PDB entry 5UHA | X-ray diffraction, 3.91 A resolution | chains A and C of the 8 polymer chains in the assembly

# Chain A
Name: DNA-directed RNA polymerase subunit alpha
Source organism: Mycobacterium tuberculosis (strain ATCC 25618 / H37Rv)
Notes: EC 2.7.7.6
UniProtKB: P9WGZ1 (RPOA_MYCTU); numbering as in UniProt (aligned over 1-347)
Amino-acid sequence (347 residues; each row starts with the number of its first residue):
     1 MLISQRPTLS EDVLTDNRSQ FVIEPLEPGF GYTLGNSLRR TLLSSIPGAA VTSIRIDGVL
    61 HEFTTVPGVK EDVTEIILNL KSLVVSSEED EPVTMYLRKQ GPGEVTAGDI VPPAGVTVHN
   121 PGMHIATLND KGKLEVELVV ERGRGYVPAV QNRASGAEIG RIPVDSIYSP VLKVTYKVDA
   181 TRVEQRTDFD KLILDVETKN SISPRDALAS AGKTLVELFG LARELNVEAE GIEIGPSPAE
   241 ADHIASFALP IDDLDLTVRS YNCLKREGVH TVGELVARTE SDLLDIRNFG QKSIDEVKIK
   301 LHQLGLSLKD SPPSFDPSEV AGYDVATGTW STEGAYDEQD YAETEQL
Not modelled in the structure: 1-2, 227-347

# Chain C
Name: DNA-directed RNA polymerase subunit beta
Source organism: Mycobacterium tuberculosis (strain ATCC 25618 / H37Rv)
Notes: EC 2.7.7.6
UniProtKB: P9WGY9 (RPOB_MYCTU); residues 1-1178 here = UniProt positions 1-1178
Amino-acid sequence (1178 residues; each row starts with the number of its first residue):
     1 MLEGCILADS RQSKTAASPS PSRPQSSSNN SVPGAPNRVS FAKLREPLEV PGLLDVQTDS
    61 FEWLIGSPRW RESAAERGDV NPVGGLEEVL YELSPIEDFS GSMSLSFSDP RFDDVKAPVD
   121 ECKDKDMTYA APLFVTAEFI NNNTGEIKSQ TVFMGDFPMM TEKGTFIING TERVVVSQLV
   181 RSPGVYFDET IDKSTDKTLH SVKVIPSRGA WLEFDVDKRD TVGVRIDRKR RQPVTVLLKA
   241 LGWTSEQIVE RFGFSEIMRS TLEKDNTVGT DEALLDIYRK LRPGEPPTKE SAQTLLENLF
   301 FKEKRYDLAR VGRYKVNKKL GLHVGEPITS STLTEEDVVA TIEYLVRLHE GQTTMTVPGG
   361 VEVPVETDDI DHFGNRRLRT VGELIQNQIR VGMSRMERVV RERMTTQDVE AITPQTLINI
   421 RPVVAAIKEF FGTSQLSQFM DQNNPLSGLT HKRRLSALGP GGLSRERAGL EVRDVHPSHY
   481 GRMCPIETPE GPNIGLIGSL SVYARVNPFG FIETPYRKVV DGVVSDEIVY LTADEEDRHV
   541 VAQANSPIDA DGRFVEPRVL VRRKAGEVEY VPSSEVDYMD VSPRQMVSVA TAMIPFLEHD
   601 DANRALMGAN MQRQAVPLVR SEAPLVGTGM ELRAAIDAGD VVVAEESGVI EEVSADYITV
   661 MHDNGTRRTY RMRKFARSNH GTCANQCPIV DAGDRVEAGQ VIADGPCTDD GEMALGKNLL
   721 VAIMPWEGHN YEDAIILSNR LVEEDVLTSI HIEEHEIDAR DTKLGAEEIT RDIPNISDEV
   781 LADLDERGIV RIGAEVRDGD ILVGKVTPKG ETELTPEERL LRAIFGEKAR EVRDTSLKVP
   841 HGESGKVIGI RVFSREDEDE LPAGVNELVR VYVAQKRKIS DGDKLAGRHG NKGVIGKILP
   901 VEDMPFLADG TPVDIILNTH GVPRRMNIGQ ILETHLGWCA HSGWKVDAAK GVPDWAARLP
   961 DELLEAQPNA IVSTPVFDGA QEAELQGLLS CTLPNRDGDV LVDADGKAML FDGRSGEPFP
  1021 YPVTVGYMYI MKLHHLVDDK IHARSTGPYS MITQQPLGGK AQFGGQRFGE MECWAMQAYG
  1081 AAYTLQELLT IKSDDTVGRV KVYEAIVKGE NIPEPGIPES FKVLLKELQS LCLNVEVLSS
  1141 DGAAIELREG EDEDLERAAA NLGINLSRNE SASVEDLA
Not modelled in the structure: 1-27, 1154-1178
UniProt features mapped onto this chain:
  - natural variant: V423 (V423A: In strain: vr1), L436 (L436P: In strain: vr2), S437 (S437T: In strain: vr3), Q438 to D441 (sequence variant, change not given here; In strain: RJ49), Q438 (Q438L: In strain: vr4), F439 (F439V: In strain: RJ37), M440 to N443 (deletion: In strain: RJ55), D441 (D441V: In strain: vr3), L449 to K452 (sequence variant, change not given here; In strain: RJ48), H451 (H451D: In strain: vr5; H451L: In strain: SP28; H451N: In strain: vr6; H451P: In strain: vr8; H451Q: In strain: vr1; H451R: In strain: vr7), S456 (S456L: In strain: vr11 and RJ37; S456Q: In strain: vr9; S456W: In strain: vr10), L458 (L458P: In strain: vr12 and SP22)
  - mutagenesis: E138 (E138R: Weakens interaction with TRCF and CarD), I147 (I147A: Weakens interaction with TRCF and CarD), K148 (K148A: Does not affect association with TRCF, but weakens interaction with CarD), S149 (S149A: Does not affect association with TRCF, but weakens interaction with CarD)

# Chain A / chain C interface
Pairs across the interface (69; chain A residue first):
  R18(A) - R996(C)
  R18(A) - D997(C)  salt bridge
  Y32(A) - F1011(C)  hydrophobic
  Y32(A) - E1017(C)
  Y32(A) - P1018(C)
  T33(A) - S1015(C)
  T33(A) - E1017(C)
  N36(A) - G1013(C)
  N36(A) - R1014(C)
  N36(A) - S1015(C)
  N36(A) - G1016(C)  hydrogen bond (side chain-backbone)
  R39(A) - E902(C)  hydrogen bond (side chain-backbone)
  R39(A) - F906(C)
  R40(A) - E902(C)  hydrogen bond (side chain-backbone)
  R40(A) - D903(C)  salt bridge
  R40(A) - G1013(C)  hydrogen bond (side chain-backbone)
  L43(A) - E902(C)
  S44(A) - E902(C)
  L60(A) - I792(C)
  L60(A) - G793(C)
  H61(A) - I792(C)
  H61(A) - G793(C)
  H61(A) - V847(C)
  H61(A) - I848(C)
  E62(A) - K876(C)  salt bridge
  F63(A) - F675(C)
  F63(A) - I750(C)  hydrophobic
  F63(A) - I848(C)  hydrophobic
  T64(A) - F675(C)
  T65(A) - A655(C)
  T65(A) - D656(C)  hydrogen bond
  G68(A) - S654(C)
  V69(A) - S654(C)
  V69(A) - A655(C)  hydrogen bond (backbone-backbone)
  K70(A) - S654(C)
  K70(A) - A655(C)
  K70(A) - I689(C)
  K70(A) - V690(C)
  K70(A) - D691(C)  salt bridge
  E71(A) - A655(C)
  D72(A) - K674(C)  salt bridge
  D72(A) - N685(C)
  D72(A) - C687(C)
  T74(A) - F675(C)
  L78(A) - V619(C)  hydrophobic
  L78(A) - R620(C)
  N129(A) - E652(C)
  N129(A) - V653(C)
  K131(A) - E652(C)  salt bridge
  Y146(A) - E743(C)
  Y146(A) - K878(C)
  R153(A) - E795(C)
  R153(A) - K846(C)
  I159(A) - D783(C)
  I159(A) - R791(C)
  I159(A) - I792(C)
  I159(A) - G793(C)
  I159(A) - A794(C)
  D165(A) - K878(C)  salt bridge
  K173(A) - D909(C)
  K173(A) - T911(C)
  K173(A) - R996(C)
  V174(A) - G910(C)
  T175(A) - A908(C)  hydrogen bond (side chain-backbone)
  T175(A) - D909(C)
  T175(A) - G910(C)
  Y176(A) - F1011(C)  hydrophobic
  Y176(A) - G1016(C)  hydrogen bond (side chain-backbone)
  E197(A) - R996(C)  salt bridge
Interface residues without a listed pair, chain A (39 interface residues in all): P67, K81, T127, R161, I162, P163, I167
Interface residues without a listed pair, chain C (50 interface residues in all): Y657, P688, A692, V742, D745, M904, D1012

# Summary
39 residues of chain A and 50 residues of chain C are in contact, with 8 hydrogen bonds and 8 salt bridges.
Polar contacts include R18(A)-D997(C), R40(A)-D903(C) and E62(A)-K876(C). From UniProt: 4 mutagenesis sites on
chain C.
Here chain A is DNA-directed RNA polymerase subunit alpha and chain C is DNA-directed RNA polymerase subunit
beta, both from Mycobacterium tuberculosis (strain ATCC 25618 / H37Rv). Entry 5UHA (Crystal structure of
Mycobacterium tuberculosis transcription initiation complex) was determined by X-ray diffraction together with
5UH5, 5UH6, 5UH8, 5UH9, 5UHB, 5UHC and 4 further entries from the same study.
